PDB entry 8G70 | electron microscopy, 3.40 A resolution | chains D and F of the 12 polymer chains in the assembly

[Chain D]
Protein: Spike glycoprotein
Organism: Severe acute respiratory syndrome coronavirus 2
UniProt: P0DTC2 (SPIKE_SARS2); numbering as in UniProt (aligned over 14-1211)
Sequence (1234 residues; numbered 14 to 1247; the number before each row is that of its first residue):
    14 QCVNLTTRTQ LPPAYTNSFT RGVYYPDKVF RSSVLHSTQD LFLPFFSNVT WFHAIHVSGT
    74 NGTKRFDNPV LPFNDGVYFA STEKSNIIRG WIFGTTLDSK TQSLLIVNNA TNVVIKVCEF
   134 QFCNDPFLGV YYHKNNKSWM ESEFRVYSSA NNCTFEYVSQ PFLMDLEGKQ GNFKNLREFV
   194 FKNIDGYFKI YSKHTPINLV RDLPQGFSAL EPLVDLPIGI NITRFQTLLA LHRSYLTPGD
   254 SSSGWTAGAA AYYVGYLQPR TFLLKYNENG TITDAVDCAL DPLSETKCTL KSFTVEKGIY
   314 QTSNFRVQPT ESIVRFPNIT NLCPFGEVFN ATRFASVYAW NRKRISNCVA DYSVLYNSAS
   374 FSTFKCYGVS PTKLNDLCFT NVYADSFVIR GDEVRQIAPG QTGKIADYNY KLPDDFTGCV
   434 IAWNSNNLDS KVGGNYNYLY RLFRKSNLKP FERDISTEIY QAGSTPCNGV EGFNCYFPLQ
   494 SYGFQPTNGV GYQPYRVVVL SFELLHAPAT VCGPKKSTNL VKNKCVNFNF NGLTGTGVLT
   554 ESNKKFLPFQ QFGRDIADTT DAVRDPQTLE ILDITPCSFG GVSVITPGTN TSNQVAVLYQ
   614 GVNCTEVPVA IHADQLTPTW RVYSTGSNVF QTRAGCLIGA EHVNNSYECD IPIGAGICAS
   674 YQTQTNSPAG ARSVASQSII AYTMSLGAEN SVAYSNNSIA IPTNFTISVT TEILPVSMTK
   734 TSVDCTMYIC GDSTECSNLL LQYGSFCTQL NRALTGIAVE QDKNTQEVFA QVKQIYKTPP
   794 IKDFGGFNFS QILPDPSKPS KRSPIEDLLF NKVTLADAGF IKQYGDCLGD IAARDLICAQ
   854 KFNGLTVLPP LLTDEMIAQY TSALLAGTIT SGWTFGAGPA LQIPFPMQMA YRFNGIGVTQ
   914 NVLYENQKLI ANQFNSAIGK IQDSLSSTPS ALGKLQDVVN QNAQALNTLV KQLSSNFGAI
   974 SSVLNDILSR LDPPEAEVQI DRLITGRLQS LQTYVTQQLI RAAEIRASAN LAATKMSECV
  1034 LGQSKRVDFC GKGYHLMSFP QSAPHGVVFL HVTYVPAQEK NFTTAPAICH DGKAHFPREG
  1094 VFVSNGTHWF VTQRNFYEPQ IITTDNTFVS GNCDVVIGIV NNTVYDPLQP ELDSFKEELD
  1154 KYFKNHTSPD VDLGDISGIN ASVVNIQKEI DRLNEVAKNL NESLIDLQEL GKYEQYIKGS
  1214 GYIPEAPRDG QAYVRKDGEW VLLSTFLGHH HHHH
Disordered / not traced: 179-183, 623-629, 677-688, 828-853, 1148-1247
Sequence notes: conflict Gly614 (Asp in P0DTC2), Ala682 (Arg in P0DTC2), Gly683 (Arg in P0DTC2), Pro817 (Phe in P0DTC2), Pro892 (Ala in P0DTC2), Pro899 (Ala in P0DTC2), Pro942 (Ala in P0DTC2), Pro986 (Lys in P0DTC2), Pro987 (Val in P0DTC2); expression tag (1212-1247)
Disulfides: Cys15-Cys136, Cys131-Cys166, Cys291-Cys301, Cys336-Cys361, Cys379-Cys432, Cys391-Cys525, Cys480-Cys488, Cys538-Cys590, Cys617-Cys649, Cys662-Cys671, Cys738-Cys760, Cys743-Cys749, Cys1032-Cys1043, Cys1082-Cys1126
Glycans and other covalent adducts: N-acetylglucosamine (NAG) linked to Asn17, Asn61, Asn74, Asn122, Asn149, Asn165, Asn234, Asn282, Asn331, Asn343, Asn603, Asn616, Asn657, Asn709, Asn717, Asn801, Asn1074, Asn1098, Asn1134
UniProt features mapped onto this chain:
  - region: Asn280 to Cys301 (Putative superantigen), Arg403 to Asp405 (Integrin-binding motif), Asn448 to Phe456 (Immunodominant HLA epitope recognized by the CD8+), Pro681, Ala684 (Putative superantigen), Ser816 to Tyr837 (Fusion peptide 1), Lys835 to Phe855 (Fusion peptide 2), Asp1163 to Glu1202 (Heptad repeat 2)
  - site (Cleavage): Arg685, Ser686, Arg815, Ser816
  - glycosylation: Asn17 (N-linked (GlcNAc...) (complex) asparagine), Asn61 (N-linked (GlcNAc...) (hybrid) asparagine), Asn74 (N-linked (GlcNAc...) (complex) asparagine), Asn122 (N-linked (GlcNAc...) (hybrid) asparagine), Asn149 (N-linked (GlcNAc...) (complex) asparagine), Asn165 (N-linked (GlcNAc...) (complex) asparagine), Asn234 (N-linked (GlcNAc...) (high mannose) asparagine), Asn282 (N-linked (GlcNAc...) (complex) asparagine), Thr323 (O-linked (GalNAc) threonine), Ser325 (O-linked (HexNAc...) serine), Asn331 (N-linked (GlcNAc...) (complex) asparagine), Asn343 (N-linked (GlcNAc...) (complex) asparagine), Asn603 (N-linked (GlcNAc...) (hybrid) asparagine), Asn616 (N-linked (GlcNAc...) (complex) asparagine), Asn657 (N-linked (GlcNAc...) (complex) asparagine), Thr676 (O-linked (GlcNAc...) threonine), Thr678 (O-linked (GlcNAc...) threonine), Asn709 (N-linked (GlcNAc...) (high mannose) asparagine), Asn717 (N-linked (GlcNAc...) (hybrid) asparagine), Asn801 (N-linked (GlcNAc...) (hybrid) asparagine) and 6 more in UniProt
  - natural variant: Leu18 (L18F: In strain: Beta/B.1.351, Gamma/P.1 and 1 more), Thr19 (T19I: In strain: Omicron/BQ.1.1, Omicron/XBB.1.5 and 1 more; T19R: In strain: Delta/B.1.617.2, Omicron/BA.2 and 4 more), Thr20 (T20N: In strain: Gamma/P.1), Leu24 to Ala27 (sequence variant, change not given here; In strain: Omicron/BA.2, Omicron/BA.2.12.1 and 6 more), Pro26 (P26S: In strain: Gamma/P.1), Gln52 (Q52H: In strain: Omicron/EG.5.1), Ala67 (A67V: In strain: Eta/B.1.525, Omicron/BA.1), His69 to Val70 (deletion: In strain: Alpha/B.1.1.7, Eta/B.1.525 and 5 more), Gly75 (G75V: In strain: Lambda/C.37), Thr76 (T76I: In strain: Lambda/C.37), Asp80 (D80A: In strain: Beta/B.1.351), Val83 (V83A: In strain: Omicron/XBB.1.5, Omicron/EG.5.1), 80 further natural variant entries in UniProt
  - mutagenesis: His69 to Val70 (Increased incorporation of cleaved spike into virions), Asn121 (N121Q: Partial loss of biliverdin affinity), Arg190 (R190K: Partial loss of biliverdin affinity), Asn234 (N234Q: Increased resistance to neutralizing antibodies), Asn331 (N331Q: Reduced viral infectivity), Asn343 (N343Q: Reduced viral infectivity), Leu452 (L452R: Increased resistance to neutralizing antibodies. Decreases HLA binding to NF9 epitope. Increased binding affinity to human ACE2), Tyr453 (Y453F: Decreased HLA binding to NF9 epitope. Increased binding affinity to human ACE2), Ala475 (A475V: Increased resistance to neutralizing antibodies), Val483 (V483A: Increased resistance to neutralizing antibodies), Glu484 (E484D: Increased replication in human TMEM106B overexpressing cells), Phe490 (F490L: Increased resistance to neutralizing antibodies and human covalescent sera neutralization), 11 further mutagenesis entries in UniProt

[Chain F]
Protein: Nanosota-6
Organism: Vicugna pacos
Sequence (141 residues; each row starts with the number of its first residue; numbers below 1 keep their minus sign (Met-1 is residue -1)):
    -1 MAQVQLQESG GGLVQPGGSL RLSCVASGSV TFNSMGWYRQ APGKQRELVA QITAGGDTHY
    59 ADSVKGRFTI SEHRGKNAVY LEMHSLKPED TAVYYCHLQV PFLGGGYDYW GQGTQVTVSS
   119 GGQHHHHHHG AYPYDVPDYA S
Disordered / not traced: -1 to 1, 120-139
Disulfides: Cys22-Cys94

[Interface between chain D and chain F]
Contacting residue pairs (16; chain D residue first):
  Asn121(D) with Leu101(F)
  Tyr170(D) with Tyr105(F); Asp106(F)
  Ser172(D) with Asp106(F), hydrogen bond
  Gln173(D) with Tyr36(F), hydrogen bond
  Pro174(D) with Asp106(F)
  Leu176(D) with Gly102(F); Gly103(F)
  His207(D) with Pro99(F), hydrogen bond (side chain-backbone); Leu101(F), hydrogen bond (side chain-backbone); Gly102(F)
  Pro225(D) with Gln3(F), hydrogen bond (backbone-side chain)
  Leu226(D) with Gln3(F); Phe100(F), hydrophobic; Tyr107(F), hydrogen bond (backbone-side chain)
  Val227(D) with Tyr105(F)
Interface residues without a listed pair, chain D (15 interface residues in all): Ile101, Arg102, Gly103, Trp104, Val126
Interface residues without a listed pair, chain F (13 interface residues in all): Arg44, Gly104, Trp108

[Overview]
Chain D and chain F form an interface of 15 and 13 residues respectively; the contacts include 6 hydrogen
bonds. Among the polar pairs are Ser172(D)-Asp106(F), Gln173(D)-Tyr36(F) and His207(D)-Pro99(F).
N-acetylglucosamine is covalently linked to Asn17(D), Asn61(D), Asn74(D), Asn122(D), Asn149(D) and Asn165(D)
and 13 more.
Chain D is Spike glycoprotein (Severe acute respiratory syndrome coronavirus 2) and chain F is Nanosota-6
(Vicugna pacos); the structure, SARS-CoV-2 spike/nanobody mixture complex, was determined by electron
microscopy.
